8QZ6 - chains A and B of the 4 polymer chains in the assembly; structure by electron microscopy, 3.20 A resolution.

== Chain A ==
Protein: Isoform 2 of Ceramide synthase 6
Source organism: Homo sapiens
Notes: EC 2.3.1.291
Reference sequence: Q6ZMG9 (CERS6_HUMAN), isoform Q6ZMG9-2; residues 1-350 here = UniProt positions 1-350
Chain sequence (357 residues; numbered 1 to 357; the number before each row is that of its first residue):
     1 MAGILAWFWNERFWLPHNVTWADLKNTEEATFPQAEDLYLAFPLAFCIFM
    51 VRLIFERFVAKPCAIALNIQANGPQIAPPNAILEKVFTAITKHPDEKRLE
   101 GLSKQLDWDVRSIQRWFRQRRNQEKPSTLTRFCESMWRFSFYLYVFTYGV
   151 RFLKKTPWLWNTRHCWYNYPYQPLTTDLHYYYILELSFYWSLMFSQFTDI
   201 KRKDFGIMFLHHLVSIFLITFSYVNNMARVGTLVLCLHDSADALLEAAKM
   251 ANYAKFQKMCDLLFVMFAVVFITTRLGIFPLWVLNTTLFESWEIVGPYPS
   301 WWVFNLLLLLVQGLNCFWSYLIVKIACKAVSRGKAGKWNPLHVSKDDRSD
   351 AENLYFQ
Not modelled in the structure: 1, 331-357
Construct notes: expression tag (351-357)
Covalently attached groups: N-acetylglucosamine (NAG) linked to N18; palmitic acid (PLM) linked to H211
Small-molecule neighbours: 1,2-diacyl-sn-glycero-3-phosphocholine (PC1): L5, F8, W9, W21, Q34, A35, L38, Y39, W190, V214, I216, F217, T220, F221, L307
From the paper describing this entry:
  - binding site for palmitic acid: H211, H238, N315
  - catalytic residues: H211
  - catalytic residues: H212 (proposed by the authors, not directly observed)
  - contacts within the chain: H211-H212, D242-R275 (hydrogen bond)
  - mutagenesis - H212A: abolished catalytic activity
  - mutagenesis - N315A, N315D, N315H, W318F: unchanged catalytic activity
  - mutagenesis - H238A, R275K: decreased catalytic activity
  - post-translational modification sites: N18
  - binding site for N-acetylglucosamine: N18
  - binding site for palmitic acid: Y189 (proposed by the authors, not directly observed)

== Chain B ==
Protein: Nanobody-22
Source organism: Vicugna pacos
Notes: antibody fragment or engineered binder
Chain sequence (136 residues; each row starts with the number of its first residue):
     1 QVQLVESGGGLVQAEGSLRLSCAASGRTFRTYGMGWFRQAPGKEREFVAA
    51 LNWSGSSTYYADSVKGRFTISRDNAKNTAYLQMNSLKPEDTAVYYCAALR
   101 RKAEYGSRSIADFDSWSKGTPVTVSSHHHHHHEPEA
Not modelled in the structure: 125-136
Disulfides: C22-C96

== Chain A / chain B interface ==
Pairs across the interface (21; chain A residue first):
  N18(A) - R30(B)
  V19(A) - W53(B)  hydrophobic
  D23(A) - R30(B)  salt bridge
  E29(A) - Y32(B)  hydrogen bond
  E29(A) - R101(B)
  E29(A) - K102(B)
  A30(A) - R101(B)
  P157(A) - E104(B)
  H164(A) - Y105(B)  hydrogen bond (side chain-backbone)
  Y167(A) - N52(B)  hydrogen bond (backbone-side chain)
  Y167(A) - S57(B)
  Y167(A) - Y105(B)  hydrophobic
  N168(A) - A103(B)
  N168(A) - Y105(B)
  Y169(A) - W53(B)  hydrogen bond (backbone-side chain)
  P170(A) - W53(B)
  Y171(A) - T31(B)
  Y171(A) - W53(B)
  P173(A) - R101(B)
  R229(A) - E104(B)  salt bridge
  I294(A) - S56(B)  hydrogen bond (backbone-side chain)
Also at the interface, not in a pair above, chain A (18 interface residues in all): H17, T20, F32
Also at the interface, not in a pair above, chain B (13 interface residues in all): S54

== Summary ==
18 residues of chain A and 13 residues of chain B are in contact, with 5 hydrogen bonds and 2 salt bridges.
Polar contacts include D23(A)-R30(B), R229(A)-E104(B) and E29(A)-Y32(B). Ligands of chain A:
1,2-diacyl-sn-glycero-3-phosphocholine. From the paper: catalytic residues H211(A) and H212(A); H238A and
R275K of chain A reduce catalytic activity; 7 substitutions were tested in all.
Here chain A is Isoform 2 of Ceramide synthase 6 (Homo sapiens) and chain B is Nanobody-22 (Vicugna pacos).
Entry 8QZ6 (Structure of human ceramide synthase 6 (CerS6) bound to C16:0) was determined by electron
microscopy, deposited together with 8QZ7 and 9EOT.
